3TMR - chains C and D of the 4 polymer chains in the assembly; structure by X-ray diffraction, 2.00 A resolution.

# Chain C (and D)
Molecule: Green to red photoconvertible GPF-like protein EosFP
Organism: Lobophyllia hemprichii
Notes: chain D of this document is another copy of the same molecule, construct and numbering; everything in this record applies to it too
Reference sequence: Q5S6Z9 (Q5S6Z9_LOBHE); aligned to UniProt positions 1-226 over residues 1-226
Sequence (230 residues; row label = number of the first residue in the row; note: 2 numbers in that range are skipped by the numbering (no residue carries them; nothing is unmodelled there); numbers below 1 keep their minus sign (His-5 is residue -5)):
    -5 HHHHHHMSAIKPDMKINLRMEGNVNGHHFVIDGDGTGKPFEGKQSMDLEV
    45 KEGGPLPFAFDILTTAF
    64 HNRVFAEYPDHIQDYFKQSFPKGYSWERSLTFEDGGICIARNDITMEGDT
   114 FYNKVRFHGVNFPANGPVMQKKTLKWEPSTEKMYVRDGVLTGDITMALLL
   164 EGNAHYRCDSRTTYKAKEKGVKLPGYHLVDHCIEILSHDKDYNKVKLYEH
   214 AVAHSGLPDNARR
Disordered / not traced: -5 to 0, 224-226
Covalently attached groups: covalent link Phe61-His64
Modified residues: His64 (circularized tri-peptide chromophore; CR8)
Differences from the reference sequence: expression tag (-5 to 0); chromophore (64, 64, 64); engineered mutation Ser173 (Phe in Q5S6Z9), Leu191 (Phe in Q5S6Z9)
Ligand contacts: sulfite ion (SO3): Cys195, Ile196, Glu197, Tyr211, Glu212, His213

# How chain C and chain D interact
Contacting residue pairs - 50 pairs, chain C then chain D:
  Asn17(C) with Arg104(D), hydrogen bond
  Asn19(C) with Glu90(D), hydrogen bond (backbone-side chain); Arg104(D); Lys178(D), hydrogen bond
  Gly20(C) with Glu90(D), hydrogen bond (backbone-side chain); Arg104(D)
  Glu90(C) with Asn19(D), hydrogen bond (side chain-backbone); Gly20(D), hydrogen bond (side chain-backbone); Gly122(D); Val123(D); Asn124(D), hydrogen bond (side chain-backbone)
  Arg91(C) with Val123(D)
  Ser92(C) with Ile100(D); Asn124(D)
  Gly98(C) with Arg174(D)
  Ile100(C) with Ser92(D); Ile100(D), hydrophobic; Ile102(D), hydrophobic
  Ile102(C) with Ile100(D), hydrophobic; Ile102(D), hydrophobic; His121(D); Val123(D), hydrophobic
  Arg104(C) with Asn17(D), hydrogen bond (side chain-backbone); Asn19(D); His121(D), hydrogen bond; Gly122(D), hydrogen bond (side chain-backbone); Val123(D)
  His121(C) with Ile102(D); Arg104(D), hydrogen bond; His121(D), hydrogen bond
  Gly122(C) with Glu90(D); Arg104(D), hydrogen bond (backbone-side chain)
  Val123(C) with Glu90(D); Arg91(D); Ile102(D), hydrophobic; Arg104(D)
  Asn124(C) with Glu90(D), hydrogen bond (backbone-side chain); Ser92(D); Arg174(D), hydrogen bond (side chain-backbone); Thr176(D), hydrogen bond
  Pro126(C) with Asp150(D)
  Ala127(C) with Asp150(D), hydrogen bond (backbone-side chain)
  Asn128(C) with Asp150(D), hydrogen bond
  Asp150(C) with Pro126(D); Ala127(D), hydrogen bond (side chain-backbone); Asn128(D), hydrogen bond (side chain-backbone)
  Arg174(C) with Gly98(D); Asn124(D), hydrogen bond (backbone-side chain)
  Thr176(C) with Asn124(D), hydrogen bond
  Lys178(C) with Asn19(D), hydrogen bond
Interface residues without a listed pair, chain C (25 interface residues in all): Val18, Asp97, Ala103, Gly129
Interface residues without a listed pair, chain D (25 interface residues in all): Val18, Asp97, Ala103, Gly129

# In short
Chain C and chain D each contribute 25 residues to their interface; the contacts include 23 hydrogen bonds.
Among the polar pairs are Asn17(C)-Arg104(D), Asn19(C)-Glu90(D) and Asn19(C)-Lys178(D). Ligands of chain C:
sulfite ion.
Chain C and chain D are both Green to red photoconvertible GPF-like protein EosFP (Lobophyllia hemprichii);
the structure, IrisFP, planar chromophore, was determined by X-ray diffraction (same publication as 3TMT).
